3IY8 - chains A and K of the 11 polymer chains in the assembly; structure by electron microscopy, 14.10 A resolution (very low resolution: no residue pairs are listed; an interface is given only as per-side residue counts).

Chain A:
Molecule: Leishmania tarentolae mitochondrial small subunit
Organism: Leishmania tarentolae
Sequence (540 nucleotides; row label = number of the first residue in the row; note: 87 numbers in that range are skipped by the numbering (no residue carries them; nothing is unmodelled there)):
     1 AUUAUACGUA GUCAAUUGUU AUUAUUCAUA UUAAUUUUUU UAAAAGUUUU UUAAUUUUAU
    61 AUUAGUUUAU UUGUUUACAA AUUUAAAUUA UAUUUCAUUA UUUAGGAAUA GUUAAU
   136 UAGAUUUAUU UGUUAAUGCU AUUAAAGGGG UGUGGAAAAA GUGUUAAAUU AUUUAUAUAU
   196 UUAAAUAAUA AAUAAAAUAU AACUUAUUAG UCAGAAAUGG AUGCGAGCCG UUGCGGUAAU
   256 UUCUAUGCUU UUAAAUAUUA UACAUUUAUU UUAUUA
   360 UAUAUGCAAA UAAAAAAUGA CACAUUAAUU AUUAAUUAUA UUAUAUUAUA UUUAUUCACA
   420 UAAGUCAACA AUAUCUAUUU ACUGUUUUUG ACAACAUGAU AAGGAUUAUA AAUGGAAUUA
   480 UAAUUUUAUA AUCAAAACUA AUUUAUUAUA UUAAAUUAGC AUGUUUAGAU AAAACAAUAA
   540 AUUUAGAAGG UAUUCUUGCC CACCAUUCUU UGUAAUAAAG ACAACGUGCA GUAAUUAAUA
   600 UAUUUAUAAA AAUAUAUUUU CUCAUGUU

Chain K:
Molecule: 30S ribosomal protein S11
Organism: Escherichia coli
UniProtKB: P0A7R9 (RS11_ECOLI); residues 1-117 here correspond to UniProt positions 13-129 (UniProt number = residue number + 12)
Sequence (117 residues; row label = number of the first residue in the row):
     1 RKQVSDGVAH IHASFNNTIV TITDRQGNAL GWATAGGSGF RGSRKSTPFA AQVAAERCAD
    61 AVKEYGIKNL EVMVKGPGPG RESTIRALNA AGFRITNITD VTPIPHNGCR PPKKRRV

Interface between chain A and chain K:
At this resolution (14 A) residue pairs are not listed: 19 residues of chain A and 32 of chain K lie at the interface.

Summary:
19 residues of chain A and 32 residues of chain K are in contact.
Chain A is Leishmania tarentolae mitochondrial small subunit (Leishmania tarentolae) and chain K is 30S
ribosomal protein S11 (Escherichia coli); the structure, Leishmania tarentolae Mitonchondrial Ribosome small
subunit, was determined by electron microscopy.
